Entry 6THD (electron microscopy, 2.23 A resolution); this record covers chains 2 and 4 of the 4 polymer chains in the assembly.

== Chain 2 ==
Molecule: Genome polyprotein
Organism: Bovine enterovirus (strain VG-5-27)
Notes: EC 3.4.22.29, 3.6.1.15, 3.4.22.28, 2.7.7.48
Reference sequence: P12915 (POLG_BOVEV); residues 1-248 here correspond to UniProt positions 70-317 (UniProt number = residue number + 69)
Amino-acid sequence (248 residues; each row starts with the number of its first residue):
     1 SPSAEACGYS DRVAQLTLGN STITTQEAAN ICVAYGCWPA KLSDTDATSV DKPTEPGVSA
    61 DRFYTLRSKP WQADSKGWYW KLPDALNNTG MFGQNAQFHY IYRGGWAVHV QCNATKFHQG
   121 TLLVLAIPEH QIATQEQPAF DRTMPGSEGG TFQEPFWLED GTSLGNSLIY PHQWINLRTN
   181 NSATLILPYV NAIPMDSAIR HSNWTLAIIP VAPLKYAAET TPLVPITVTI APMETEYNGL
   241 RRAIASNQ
Unresolved in the structure: 1-8
Construct notes: conflict Arg62 (Ala131 in P12915)
From the paper describing this entry:
  - mutagenesis - W38A: unchanged expression

== Chain 4 ==
Molecule: Genome polyprotein
Organism: Bovine enterovirus (strain VG-5-27)
Notes: EC 3.4.22.29, 3.6.1.15, 3.4.22.28, 2.7.7.48
Reference sequence: P12915 (POLG_BOVEV); the author numbering skips numbers that UniProt does not, so the offset changes along the chain: 2-4 = UniProt 18-20; 21-69 = UniProt 21-69
Amino-acid sequence (52 residues; numbered 2 to 69; 16 numbers in that range are skipped by the numbering (no residue carries them; nothing is unmodelled there); the number before each row is that of its first residue):
     2 GAQ
    21 GGSTINYNNI NYYSHAASAA QNKQDFTQDP SKFTQPIADV IKETAVPLK
Construct notes: conflict Gly2 (Tyr18 in P12915), Gln4 (Thr20 in P12915)
From the paper describing this entry:
  - post-translational modification sites: Gly2
  - binding site for myristic acid: Gly2

== How chain 2 and chain 4 interact ==
Contacting residue pairs - 16 pairs, chain 2 then chain 4:
  Tyr9(2) - Lys69(4)
  Asp11(2) - Pro67(4)
  Asp11(2) - Leu68(4)
  Asp11(2) - Lys69(4)  hydrogen bond (side chain-backbone)
  Arg12(2) - Lys69(4)
  Asn30(2) - Ala58(4)
  Asn30(2) - Asp59(4)  hydrogen bond (side chain-backbone)
  Ile31(2) - Pro56(4)
  Ile31(2) - Ile57(4)
  Ile31(2) - Ala58(4)  hydrogen bond (backbone-backbone)
  Cys32(2) - Pro56(4)  hydrogen bond (side chain-backbone)
  Val33(2) - Pro56(4)  hydrogen bond (backbone-backbone)
  Tyr35(2) - Lys52(4)
  Tyr35(2) - Phe53(4)  hydrophobic
  Gly36(2) - Lys52(4)
  Thr179(2) - Leu68(4)
Other interface residues (no listed pair), chain 2 (12 interface residues in all): Ser10, Ala29
Other interface residues (no listed pair), chain 4 (10 interface residues in all): Ile61

== Summary ==
Chain 2 and chain 4 form an interface of 12 and 10 residues respectively; the contacts include 5 hydrogen
bonds. Polar pairs include Asp11(2)-Lys69(4), Asn30(2)-Asp59(4) and Cys32(2)-Pro56(4). From the paper: a
binding site for myristic acid at Gly2(4); W38A of chain 2 leaves expression unchanged.
Here chain 2 is Genome polyprotein and chain 4 is Genome polyprotein, both from Bovine enterovirus (strain
VG-5-27). Entry 6THD (Multiple Genomic RNA-Coat Protein Contacts Play Vital Roles in the Assembly of
Infectious Enterovirus-E) was determined by electron microscopy, deposited together with 6THN.
